PDB entry 8OH9 | electron microscopy, 3.20 A resolution | chains E and F of the 12 polymer chains in the assembly

[Chain E]
Molecule: NAD-reducing hydrogenase subunit HoxF
From: Sporomusa ovata DSM 2662
UniProtKB: A0A0U1KYM9 (A0A0U1KYM9_9FIRM); residues 1-584 here = UniProt positions 1-584
Amino-acid sequence (584 residues; row label = number of the first residue in the row):
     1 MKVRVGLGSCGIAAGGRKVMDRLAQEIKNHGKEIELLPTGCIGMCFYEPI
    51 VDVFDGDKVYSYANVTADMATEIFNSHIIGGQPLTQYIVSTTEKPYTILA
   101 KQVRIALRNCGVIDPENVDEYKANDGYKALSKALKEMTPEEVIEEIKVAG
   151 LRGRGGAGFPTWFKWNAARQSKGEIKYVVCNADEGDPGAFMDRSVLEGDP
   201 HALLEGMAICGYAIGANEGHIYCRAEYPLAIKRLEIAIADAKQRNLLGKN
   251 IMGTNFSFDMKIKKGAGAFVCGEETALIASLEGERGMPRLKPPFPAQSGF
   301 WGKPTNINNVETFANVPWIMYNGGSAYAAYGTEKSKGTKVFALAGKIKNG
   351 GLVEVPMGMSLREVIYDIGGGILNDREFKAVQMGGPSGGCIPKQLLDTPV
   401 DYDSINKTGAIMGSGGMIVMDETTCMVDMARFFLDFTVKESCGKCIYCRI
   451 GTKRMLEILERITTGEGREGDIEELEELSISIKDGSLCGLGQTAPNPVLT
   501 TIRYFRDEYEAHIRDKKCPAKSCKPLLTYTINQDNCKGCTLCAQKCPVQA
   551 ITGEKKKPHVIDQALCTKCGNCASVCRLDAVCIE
Ion coordination: 2Fe-2S cluster Fe: Cys10, Cys41; 4Fe-4S cluster Fe site 1: Cys442, Cys445, Cys448, Cys488; Zn2+: His512, Cys518, Cys523; 4Fe-4S cluster Fe site 2: Cys536, Cys539, Cys542, Cys576; 4Fe-4S cluster Fe site 3: Cys546, Cys566, Cys569, Cys572
Ligand contacts:
  - 2Fe-2S cluster (FES): Gly8, Ser9, Cys10, Gly11, Cys41, Cys45, Glu48, Ser194
  - 4Fe-4S cluster (SF4), molecule 1: Val270, Pro288, Ser441, Cys442, Gly443, Lys444, Cys445, Cys448, Arg449, Ser486, Leu487, Cys488, Leu490, Gly491
  - 4Fe-4S cluster (SF4), molecule 2: Tyr529, Lys545, Cys546, Val548, Ala550, Ile551, Cys566, Thr567, Lys568, Cys569, Gly570, Asn571, Cys572
  - 4Fe-4S cluster (SF4), molecule 3: Ile531, Cys536, Lys537, Cys539, Thr540, Leu541, Cys542, His559, Val575, Cys576, Leu578, Ala580, Val581

[Chain F]
Molecule: Formate dehydrogenase-O, major subunit
From: Sporomusa ovata DSM 2662
UniProtKB: A0A0U1KYI6 (A0A0U1KYI6_9FIRM); numbering as in UniProt (aligned over 1-1172)
Amino-acid sequence (1172 residues; row label = number of the first residue in the row):
     1 MSKISININGRELVVSAGQTILQAAAEHGIEIPHLCHDERIQPYGACGLC
    51 VVEVEGSPKLVRSCATSVQNGQVIRTDTSRTVVARKTALQLLASDHRGDC
   101 RPPCMLACPAQTDCQGYVGLIANGQYEEALKLIKDKMPIPASIGKICPHP
   151 CETACRRELVEEPISIAQLKSFVAEVDLNGNQYQPPMKPATGKKVAVVGA
   201 GPAGLTAAYFLARDGHKVVIYEAMPHPGGMLRYGIPQYRLDKALLDAEVA
   251 LMTKMGIEIIYNTKIGDDVSLDYLHDNYDAVFLGIGSWQSQGLRCKGEDM
   301 EGVLGGIDFLREVTMNSNITLGGKVLVVGGGNTAMDVARTSKRLGAEEVT
   351 IIYRRTIDEMPAEKIEIHEAQEEGVKFQLLVAPVEVLGENGHAKALKCEI
   401 MRLGEPDASGRRKPEPTGETVVYEADRIIAAIGQKTVIGNIKDIATDKSG
   451 NIIVNGGAFTTNRDKVFAGGDAVTGPKIAIDAIAQGKNAAQVIDSYLNGC
   501 LVPHADSQYFTQKDITAADLADRAKAPRVSLTVEDAEVRNKSFMQVAKTF
   551 TEEEALRESKRCLECGCRDYFECQLIKYIQDYDVSTEKDSQVECHKTTEF
   601 DNHPFIERNPDKCVLCGLCVRVCDEVVGATAIGLVGRGFDSVIMPEFKLP
   651 LSETACISCGQCVDVCPTGACMEKQVSYKQIPANMDSMASVCGYCGVGCN
   701 VNIEYKGDVVFRVTPDRVNDDGWLCQRGKFGLGHANDKARLTAPVIKRNG
   751 QFVKVDWNEANLEVVKRLQAVVAAYGKDSIGVVVSPRLTNEELFLAGKLA
   801 DAVNTTIKTSYSVDGGSGLGSVLGYDASTNSFAELDNSDFVLTLGKVKEN
   851 HPVLDFKIRLSGVCSVAWPQSLANTADMKVFLKALLNLGVDENKVAEKTE
   901 GFAELKASLADVKVSEEIQALAQKYAKAAKPLIVIDEDTVSAEAVKLMAY
   951 AAVITGKIGAAYRGIILVRTKNNTQGAVDMGFVMPVSAVAQGIESGKIKA
  1001 LVVIGEDPAAYPQESALLQKLSFLVVYDMFMTKTATAADMVVPLVSSAEV
  1051 NGTYTRSDRRIQAVRAAIQPKTGKATLQILIETLKSLGIKYDTIADVRAA
  1101 IASEVSNYAGMDAADFGTTVYWPNNKNVLYTDGFATEGQKAILAAVGDVP
  1151 VFVEKKKYDSVEMNFVNGRQSL
Ion coordination: 2Fe-2S cluster Fe: Cys36, Cys47, Cys50, Cys64; 4Fe-4S cluster Fe site 1: His96, Cys100, Cys567, Cys573; 4Fe-4S cluster Fe site 2: Cys104, Cys155, Cys562, Cys565; 4Fe-4S cluster Fe site 3: Cys108, Cys147, Cys151, Lys170; 4Fe-4S cluster Fe site 4: Cys613, Cys616, Cys619, Cys666; 4Fe-4S cluster Fe site 5: Cys623, Cys656, Cys659, Cys662; 4Fe-4S cluster Fe site 6: Cys692, Cys695, Cys699, Cys725
Ligand contacts:
  - FAD (flavin-adenine dinucleotide): Ile146, Cys147, Pro148, Val198, Gly199, Ala200, Gly201, Pro202, Ala203, Gly204, Tyr221, Glu222, Ala223, Met224, Gly228, Gly229, Met230, Leu231, Gly234, Ile235, Arg239, Thr263, Lys264, Ile265, Gly284, Ile285, Gly286, Ser287, Trp288, Leu310, Asn332, Thr333, Asp336, Gln434, Ile441, Gly470, Asp471, Lys477, Ile478, Ala479, Ala482
  - 2Fe-2S cluster (FES): His34, Leu35, Cys36, His37, Gly45, Ala46, Cys47, Gly48, Cys50, Arg62, Cys64
  - 4Fe-4S cluster (SF4), molecule 1: His96, Gly98, Asp99, Cys100, Phe510, Cys567, Tyr570, Cys573, Leu575, Ile576, Lys612, Thr668, Gly669
  - 4Fe-4S cluster (SF4), molecule 2: Pro102, Pro103, Cys104, Gln115, Ala154, Cys155, Arg156, Arg157, Ile164, Ile166, Cys562, Leu563, Glu564, Cys565
  - 4Fe-4S cluster (SF4), molecule 3: Cys108, Pro109, Thr112, Cys114, Tyr117, Met137, Ile143, Cys147, His149, Pro150, Cys151, Ile166, Ala167, Lys170, Ile480
  - 4Fe-4S cluster (SF4), molecule 4: Ile606, Cys623, Val627, Ala629, Ala631, Ile632, Leu651, Cys656, Ile657, Ser658, Cys659, Gly660, Gln661, Cys662
  - 4Fe-4S cluster (SF4), molecule 5: Arg608, Cys613, Val614, Leu615, Cys616, Gly617, Leu618, Cys619, Ile643, Cys666, Pro667, Thr668, Ala670, Cys671
  - 4Fe-4S cluster (SF4), molecule 6: Cys692, Tyr694, Cys695, Val697, Gly698, Cys699, Leu724, Cys725, Arg727, Gly728, Pro852, Val853
What the authors report for this chain:
  - mutagenesis - R239A, R239K: decreased catalytic activity on NADPH
  - mutagenesis - R239K: decreased catalytic activity on NADP+
  - mutagenesis - R239A: abolished catalytic activity on NADP+
  - mutagenesis - K170A, K170C, K170R, R239A, R239K: decreased catalytic activity on MVox
  - mutagenesis - K170A, K170C: abolished catalytic activity (physiological activities)
  - mutagenesis - K170R: decreased catalytic activity (physiological activities)
  - mutagenesis - C114A: decreased catalytic activity

[Interface between chain E and chain F]
Pairs across the interface (42):
  Arg285(E) with Leu634(F), hydrogen bond (side chain-backbone); Val635(F); Gly636(F), hydrogen bond (side chain-backbone)
  Leu290(E) with Tyr44(F); Arg62(F)
  Lys439(E) with Arg637(F)
  Glu440(E) with Arg637(F), salt bridge
  Ser441(E) with Arg637(F); Gly638(F)
  Gly443(E) with Gly638(F)
  Lys444(E) with Tyr44(F), hydrogen bond (side chain-backbone); Gly45(F); Ala46(F)
  Cys445(E) with Ala46(F)
  Ile446(E) with Ala46(F); Cys47(F); Ala88(F); Leu91(F), hydrophobic; Leu92(F), hydrophobic
  Tyr447(E) with Ala84(F), hydrogen bond (side chain-backbone); Thr87(F); Ala88(F)
  Arg449(E) with Val614(F); Leu615(F); Gly638(F); Phe639(F)
  Ile450(E) with Leu91(F); Asp95(F); Phe639(F), hydrophobic
  Lys453(E) with Glu593(F), salt bridge; Phe639(F)
  Arg454(E) with Ser94(F), hydrogen bond; Asp95(F), salt bridge; Val592(F); Glu593(F), salt bridge; Phe639(F)
  Glu457(E) with Val592(F); Glu593(F)
  Arg461(E) with Gln591(F), hydrogen bond
  Ser481(E) with Thr87(F)
  Leu487(E) with Gly45(F); Arg62(F)
Other interface residues (no listed pair), chain E (24 interface residues in all): Met287, Cys442, Gly451, Arg468, Leu478, Gly485
Other interface residues (no listed pair), chain F (26 interface residues in all): Pro43, Ala65, Ser641

[Summary]
Chain E and chain F form an interface of 24 and 26 residues respectively; the contacts include 6 hydrogen
bonds and 4 salt bridges. Polar pairs include Glu440(E)-Arg637(F), Lys453(E)-Glu593(F) and Arg454(E)-Asp95(F).
From the paper: K170A, K170C and K170R of chain F, among others, reduce catalytic activity on MVox; R239A and
R239K of chain F reduce catalytic activity on NADPH.
Here chain E is NAD-reducing hydrogenase subunit HoxF and chain F is Formate dehydrogenase-O, major subunit,
both from Sporomusa ovata DSM 2662. Entry 8OH9 (Cryo-EM structure of the electron bifurcating transhydrogenase
StnABC complex from Sporomusa Ovata (state 1)) was determined by electron microscopy together with 8OH5 from
the same study.
